Entry 6I84 (electron microscopy, 4.40 A resolution (low resolution: residue-level contacts below are approximate; hydrogen-bond / salt-bridge calls are withheld)); this record covers chains Q and N of the 23 polymer chains in the assembly.

== Chain Q ==
Molecule: Histone H2A type 1
Source organism: Xenopus laevis
UniProtKB: P06897 (H2A1_XENLA); residues 0-129 here correspond to UniProt positions 1-130 (UniProt number = residue number + 1)
Chain sequence (130 residues; row label = number of the first residue in the row; numbering starts at 0):
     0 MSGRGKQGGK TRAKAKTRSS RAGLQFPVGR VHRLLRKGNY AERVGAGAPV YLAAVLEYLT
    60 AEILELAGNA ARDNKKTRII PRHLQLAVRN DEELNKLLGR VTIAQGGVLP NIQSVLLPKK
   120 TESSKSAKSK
Unresolved in the structure: 0-15, 119-129
Construct notes: conflict Arg99 (Gly100 in P06897), Ser123 (Ala124 in P06897)
UniProt features mapped onto this chain:
  - modified residue: Ser1 (N-acetylserine), Lys5 (N6-(2-hydroxyisobutyryl)lysine), Lys9 (N6-(2-hydroxyisobutyryl)lysine), Lys36 (N6-(2-hydroxyisobutyryl)lysine), Lys74 (N6-(2-hydroxyisobutyryl)lysine), Lys75 (N6-(2-hydroxyisobutyryl)lysine), Lys95 (N6-(2-hydroxyisobutyryl)lysine), Gln104 (N5-methylglutamine), Lys118 (N6-(2-hydroxyisobutyryl)lysine)
  - cross-link (Glycyl lysine isopeptide (Lys-Gly)): Lys13 (interchain with G-Cter in ubiquitin), Lys15 (interchain with G-Cter in ubiquitin), Lys119 (interchain with G-Cter in ubiquitin)

== Chain N ==
Molecule: 160-nt DNA strand
Sequence (160 nucleotides; numbered -1 to 158; the number before each row is that of its first residue; numbers below 1 keep their minus sign (DT-1 is residue -1)):
    -1 TCCTGTTATT CCTATATCGA TGTATATATC TGACACGTGC CTGGAGACTA GGGAGTAATC
    59 CCCTTGGCGG TTAAAACGCG GGGGACAGCG CGTACGTGCG TTTAAGCGGT GCTAGAGCTG
   119 TCTACGACCA ATTGAGCGGC CTCGGCACCG GGATTCTGAT
Unresolved in the structure: -1 to 0

== Chain Q / chain N interface ==
Residue-residue contacts (19; chain Q residue first):
  Arg29(Q) - DG134(N)
  Arg29(Q) - DC135(N)
  His31(Q) - DA125(N)
  Arg35(Q) - DA125(N)
  Arg35(Q) - DC126(N)
  Glu41(Q) - DA125(N)
  Arg42(Q) - DC123(N)
  Arg42(Q) - DG124(N)
  Arg42(Q) - DA125(N)
  Val43(Q) - DG124(N)
  Val43(Q) - DA125(N)
  Gly44(Q) - DG124(N)
  Ala45(Q) - DG124(N)
  Lys75(Q) - DC144(N)
  Lys75(Q) - DA145(N)
  Thr76(Q) - DG143(N)
  Thr76(Q) - DC144(N)
  Arg77(Q) - DG143(N)
  Arg77(Q) - DC144(N)
Other interface residues (no listed pair), chain Q (14 interface residues in all): Thr16, Lys74, Pro117
Other interface residues (no listed pair), chain N (11 interface residues in all): DG132, DG156

== In short ==
Chain Q and chain N form an interface of 14 and 11 residues respectively.
Chain Q is Histone H2A type 1 (Xenopus laevis) and chain N is a 160-nt DNA strand; the structure, Structure of
transcribing RNA polymerase II-nucleosome complex, was determined by electron microscopy.
